Entry 7LIH (electron microscopy, 4.40 A resolution (low resolution: residue-level contacts below are approximate; hydrogen-bond / salt-bridge calls are withheld)); this record covers chains B and C of the 12 polymer chains in the assembly.

# Chain B (and C)
Protein: Capsid protein
From: Mayaro virus
Notes: chain C of this document is another copy of the same molecule, construct and numbering; everything in this record applies to it too
UniProt: Q8QZ72 (POLS_MAYAB); residues 98-257 here correspond to UniProt positions 99-258 (UniProt number = residue number + 1)
Amino-acid sequence (160 residues; each row starts with the number of its first residue):
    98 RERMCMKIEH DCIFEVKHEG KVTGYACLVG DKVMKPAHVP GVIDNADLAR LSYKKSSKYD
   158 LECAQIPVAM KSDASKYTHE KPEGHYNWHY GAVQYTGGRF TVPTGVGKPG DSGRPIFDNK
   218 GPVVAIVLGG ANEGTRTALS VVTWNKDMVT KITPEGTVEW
Curated features (UniProtKB/Swiss-Prot):
  - region: Lys-151 to Tyr-156 (Interaction with spike glycoprotein E2), Pro-179 to Ala-189 (Dimerization of the capsid protein), Asp-215 to Pro-219 (Dimerization of the capsid protein)
  - motif: Ile-140 to Tyr-150 (Nuclear export signal)
  - active site (Charge relay system): His-135, Asp-157, Ser-209
  - site: Tyr-183 (Involved in dimerization of the capsid protein), Asn-216 (Involved in dimerization of the capsid protein), Trp-257 (Cleavage)

# How chain B and chain C interact
Residue-residue contacts (5):
  Ala-166(B) / Glu-230(C)
  Lys-168(B) / Arg-196(C)
  Ser-169(B) / Glu-230(C)
  Ser-169(B) / Thr-232(C)
  Lys-173(B) / Thr-193(C)
Other interface residues (no listed pair), chain B (5 interface residues in all): Val-165
Other interface residues (no listed pair), chain C (5 interface residues in all): Glu-252

# In short
The chain B/chain C interface involves 5 residues from each chain. From UniProt: 3 active-site residues on
chain B.
Chain B and chain C are both Capsid protein (Mayaro virus); the structure, CryoEM structure of Mayaro virus
icosahedral subunit, was determined by electron microscopy.
